PDB entry 8AD1 | electron microscopy, 4.10 A resolution (low resolution: residue-level contacts below are approximate; hydrogen-bond / salt-bridge calls are withheld) | chains F and D of the 9 polymer chains in the assembly

Chain F:
Protein: RNA polymerase sigma factor RpoD
Organism: Escherichia coli K-12
UniProtKB: P00579 (RPOD_ECOLI); numbering as in UniProt (aligned over 1-613)
Amino-acid sequence (613 residues; row label = number of the first residue in the row):
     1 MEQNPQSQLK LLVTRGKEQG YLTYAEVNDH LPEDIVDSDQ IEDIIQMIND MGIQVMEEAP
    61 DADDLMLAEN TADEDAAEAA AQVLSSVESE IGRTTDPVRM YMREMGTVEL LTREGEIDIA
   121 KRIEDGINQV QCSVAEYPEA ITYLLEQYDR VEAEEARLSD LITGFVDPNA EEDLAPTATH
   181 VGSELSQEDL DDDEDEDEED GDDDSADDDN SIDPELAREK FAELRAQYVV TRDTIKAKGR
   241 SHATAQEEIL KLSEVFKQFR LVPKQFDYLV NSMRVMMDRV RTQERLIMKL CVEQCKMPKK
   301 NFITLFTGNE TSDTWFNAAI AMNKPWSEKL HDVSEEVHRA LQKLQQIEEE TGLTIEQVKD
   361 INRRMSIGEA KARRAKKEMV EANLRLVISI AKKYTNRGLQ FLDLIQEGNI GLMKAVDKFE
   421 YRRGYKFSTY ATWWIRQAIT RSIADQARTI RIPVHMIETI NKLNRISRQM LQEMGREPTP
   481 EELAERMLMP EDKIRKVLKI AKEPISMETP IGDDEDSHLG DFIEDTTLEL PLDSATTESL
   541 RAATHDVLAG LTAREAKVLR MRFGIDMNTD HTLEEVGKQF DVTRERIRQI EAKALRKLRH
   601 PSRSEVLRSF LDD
Not modelled in the structure: 1-117, 137-214, 238-242, 394-401, 446-613
Differences from the reference sequence: conflict H571 (Tyr in P00579)
Swiss-Prot annotation at these positions:
  - DNA-binding region: L573 to A592 (H-T-H motif)
  - region: R584 to R599 (Interaction with anti-sigma factors)
  - motif: D403 to Q406 (Interaction with polymerase core subunit RpoC)
  - site: R562 (Interaction with anti-sigma factors)

Chain D:
Protein: DNA-directed RNA polymerase subunit beta'
Organism: Escherichia coli K-12
Notes: EC 2.7.7.6
UniProtKB: P0A8T8 (RPOC_ECO57); numbering as in UniProt (aligned over 1-1406)
Amino-acid sequence (1406 residues; numbered 1 to 1406; the number before each row is that of its first residue):
     1 MKDLLKFLKA QTKTEEFDAI KIALASPDMI RSWSFGEVKK PETINYRTFK PERDGLFCAR
    61 IFGPVKDYEC LCGKYKRLKH RGVICEKCGV EVTQTKVRRE RMGHIELASP TAHIWFLKSL
   121 PSRIGLLLDM PLRDIERVLY FESYVVIEGG MTNLERQQIL TEEQYLDALE EFGDEFDAKM
   181 GAEAIQALLK SMDLEQECEQ LREELNETNS ETKRKKLTKR IKLLEAFVQS GNKPEWMILT
   241 VLPVLPPDLR PLVPLDGGRF ATSDLNDLYR RVINRNNRLK RLLDLAAPDI IVRNEKRMLQ
   301 EAVDALLDNG RRGRAITGSN KRPLKSLADM IKGKQGRFRQ NLLGKRVDYS GRSVITVGPY
   361 LRLHQCGLPK KMALELFKPF IYGKLELRGL ATTIKAAKKM VEREEAVVWD ILDEVIREHP
   421 VLLNRAPTLH RLGIQAFEPV LIEGKAIQLH PLVCAAYNAD FDGDQMAVHV PLTLEAQLEA
   481 RALMMSTNNI LSPANGEPII VPSQDVVLGL YYMTRDCVNA KGEGMVLTGP KEAERLYRSG
   541 LASLHARVKV RITEYEKDAN GELVAKTSLK DTTVGRAILW MIVPKGLPYS IVNQALGKKA
   601 ISKMLNTCYR ILGLKPTVIF ADQIMYTGFA YAARSGASVG IDDMVIPEKK HEIISEAEAE
   661 VAEIQEQFQS GLVTAGERYN KVIDIWAAAN DRVSKAMMDN LQTETVINRD GQEEKQVSFN
   721 SIYMMADSGA RGSAAQIRQL AGMRGLMAKP DGSIIETPIT ANFREGLNVL QYFISTHGAR
   781 KGLADTALKT ANSGYLTRRL VDVAQDLVVT EDDCGTHEGI MMTPVIEGGD VKEPLRDRVL
   841 GRVTAEDVLK PGTADILVPR NTLLHEQWCD LLEENSVDAV KVRSVVSCDT DFGVCAHCYG
   901 RDLARGHIIN KGEAIGVIAA QSIGEPGTQL TMRTFHIGGA ASRAAAESSI QVKNKGSIKL
   961 SNVKSVVNSS GKLVITSRNT ELKLIDEFGR TKESYKVPYG AVLAKGDGEQ VAGGETVANW
  1021 DPHTMPVITE VSGFVRFTDM IDGQTITRQT DELTGLSSLV VLDSAERTAG GKDLRPALKI
  1081 VDAQGNDVLI PGTDMPAQYF LPGKAIVQLE DGVQISSGDT LARIPQESGG TKDITGGLPR
  1141 VADLFEARRP KEPAILAEIS GIVSFGKETK GKRRLVITPV DGSDPYEEMI PKWRQLNVFE
  1201 GERVERGDVI SDGPEAPHDI LRLRGVHAVT RYIVNEVQDV YRLQGVKIND KHIEVIVRQM
  1261 LRKATIVNAG SSDFLEGEQV EYSRVKIANR ELEANGKVGA TYSRDLLGIT KASLATESFI
  1321 SAASFQETTR VLTEAAVAGK RDELRGLKEN VIVGRLIPAG TGYAYHQDRM RRRAAGEAPA
  1381 APQVTAEDAS ASLAELLNAG LGGSDN
Not modelled in the structure: 1-15, 934-947, 1127-1135, 1374-1406
Ion coordination: Zn2+ site 1: C72, C85, C88; Mg2+: D460, D462 (shared with 1 residue of chain R); Zn2+ site 2: C814, C888, C895, C898
Swiss-Prot annotation at these positions:
  - binding site (Zn(2+)): C70, C72, C85, C88, C814, C888, C895, C898
  - binding site (Mg(2+)): D460, D462, D464
  - modified residue: K972 (N6-acetyllysine)

Chain F / chain D interface:
Pairs across the interface - 27 pairs, chain F then chain D:
  R274(F) - D174(D)
  R281(F) - E148(D)
  R281(F) - G150(D)
  R281(F) - M151(D)
  E284(F) - M151(D)
  R285(F) - E148(D)
  E293(F) - Q196(D)
  E293(F) - E199(D)
  E293(F) - Q200(D)
  K299(F) - G150(D)
  K299(F) - M151(D)
  K299(F) - T152(D)
  R363(F) - E171(D)
  R363(F) - F172(D)
  R363(F) - E175(D)
  S366(F) - F172(D)
  S366(F) - G173(D)
  S366(F) - D174(D)
  I367(F) - E170(D)
  A370(F) - L169(D)
  R374(F) - L166(D)
  R374(F) - L169(D)
  R374(F) - E170(D)
  K377(F) - L166(D)
  D403(F) - R281(D)
  N409(F) - I291(D)
  I410(F) - L285(D)
Interface residues without a listed pair, chain F (20 interface residues in all): M277, K296, K359, E381, Q406
Interface residues without a listed pair, chain D (25 interface residues in all): D167, D177, E204, R278, L282, P288, I290

Summary:
Chain F and chain D form an interface of 20 and 25 residues respectively. The Mg2+ site is built by D460(D)
and D462(D). Curated annotation (UniProt) lists 8 Zn2+-binding residues and 3 Mg2+-binding residues on chain
D.
Chain F is RNA polymerase sigma factor RpoD and chain D is DNA-directed RNA polymerase subunit beta', both
from Escherichia coli K-12; the structure, RNA polymerase at U-rich pause bound to RNA putL triple mutant -
pause prone, closed clamp ..., was determined by electron microscopy together with 8ABY, 8ABZ, 8AC0, 8AC1,
8AC2 and 8ACP from the same study.
